PDB entry 8CWW | electron microscopy, 2.74 A resolution | chains H and J of the 11 polymer chains in the assembly

Chain H:
Name: Histone H2B
Source organism: Xenopus laevis
Sequence (122 residues; each row starts with the number of its first residue):
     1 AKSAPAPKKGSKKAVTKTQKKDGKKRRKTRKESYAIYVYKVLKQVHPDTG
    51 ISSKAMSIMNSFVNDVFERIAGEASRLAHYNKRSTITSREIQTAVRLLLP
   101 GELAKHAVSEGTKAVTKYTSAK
Not modelled in the structure: 1-29, 122

Chain J:
Molecule: Widom 601 DNA
Sequence (146 nucleotides; each row starts with the number of its first residue; numbers below 1 keep their minus sign (DT-72 is residue -72)):
   -72 TGGAGAATCCCGGTGCCGAGGCCGCTCAATTGGTCGTAGACAGCTCTAGC
   -22 ACCGCTTAAACGCACGTACGCGCTGTCCCCCGCGTTTTAACCGCCAAGGG
    28 GATTACTCCCTAGTCTCCAGGCACGTGTCAGATATATACATCCTGT

How chain H and chain J interact:
Contacting residue pairs (9):
  Tyr39(H) - DG-53(J)  phosphate contact
  Gly50(H) - DG-53(J)  phosphate contact
  Ile51(H) - DA-54(J)  sugar contact
  Ile51(H) - DG-53(J)  phosphate contact
  Ser52(H) - DA-54(J)  phosphate contact
  Ser53(H) - DA-54(J)  phosphate contact
  Arg83(H) - DA-33(J)  salt bridge to the phosphate
  Ser84(H) - DG-34(J)  hydrogen bond to the phosphate
  Thr85(H) - DG-34(J)  hydrogen bond to the phosphate
Other interface residues (no listed pair), chain J (6 interface residues in all): DG-52, DA-35

Summary:
The interface between chain H and chain J involves 8 residues on one side and 6 on the other; the contacts
include 2 hydrogen bonds and 1 salt bridge. Among the polar pairs are Ser84(H)-DG-34(J), Thr85(H)-DG-34(J) and
Arg83(H)-DA-33(J).
Chain H is Histone H2B (Xenopus laevis) and chain J is Widom 601 DNA; the structure, Structure of S.
cerevisiae Hop1 CBR bound to a nucleosome, was determined by electron microscopy together with 8CZE from the
same study.
